PDB entry 7Q4C | electron microscopy, 4.08 A resolution (low resolution: residue-level contacts below are approximate; hydrogen-bond / salt-bridge calls are withheld) | chain A

[Chain A]
Protein: Angiotensin-converting enzyme
Organism: Homo sapiens
Notes: EC 3.2.1.-, 3.4.15.1
Reference sequence: P12821 (ACE_HUMAN); residues 1-1211 here correspond to UniProt positions 30-1240 (UniProt number = residue number + 29)
Sequence (1211 residues; numbered 1 to 1211; the number before each row is that of its first residue):
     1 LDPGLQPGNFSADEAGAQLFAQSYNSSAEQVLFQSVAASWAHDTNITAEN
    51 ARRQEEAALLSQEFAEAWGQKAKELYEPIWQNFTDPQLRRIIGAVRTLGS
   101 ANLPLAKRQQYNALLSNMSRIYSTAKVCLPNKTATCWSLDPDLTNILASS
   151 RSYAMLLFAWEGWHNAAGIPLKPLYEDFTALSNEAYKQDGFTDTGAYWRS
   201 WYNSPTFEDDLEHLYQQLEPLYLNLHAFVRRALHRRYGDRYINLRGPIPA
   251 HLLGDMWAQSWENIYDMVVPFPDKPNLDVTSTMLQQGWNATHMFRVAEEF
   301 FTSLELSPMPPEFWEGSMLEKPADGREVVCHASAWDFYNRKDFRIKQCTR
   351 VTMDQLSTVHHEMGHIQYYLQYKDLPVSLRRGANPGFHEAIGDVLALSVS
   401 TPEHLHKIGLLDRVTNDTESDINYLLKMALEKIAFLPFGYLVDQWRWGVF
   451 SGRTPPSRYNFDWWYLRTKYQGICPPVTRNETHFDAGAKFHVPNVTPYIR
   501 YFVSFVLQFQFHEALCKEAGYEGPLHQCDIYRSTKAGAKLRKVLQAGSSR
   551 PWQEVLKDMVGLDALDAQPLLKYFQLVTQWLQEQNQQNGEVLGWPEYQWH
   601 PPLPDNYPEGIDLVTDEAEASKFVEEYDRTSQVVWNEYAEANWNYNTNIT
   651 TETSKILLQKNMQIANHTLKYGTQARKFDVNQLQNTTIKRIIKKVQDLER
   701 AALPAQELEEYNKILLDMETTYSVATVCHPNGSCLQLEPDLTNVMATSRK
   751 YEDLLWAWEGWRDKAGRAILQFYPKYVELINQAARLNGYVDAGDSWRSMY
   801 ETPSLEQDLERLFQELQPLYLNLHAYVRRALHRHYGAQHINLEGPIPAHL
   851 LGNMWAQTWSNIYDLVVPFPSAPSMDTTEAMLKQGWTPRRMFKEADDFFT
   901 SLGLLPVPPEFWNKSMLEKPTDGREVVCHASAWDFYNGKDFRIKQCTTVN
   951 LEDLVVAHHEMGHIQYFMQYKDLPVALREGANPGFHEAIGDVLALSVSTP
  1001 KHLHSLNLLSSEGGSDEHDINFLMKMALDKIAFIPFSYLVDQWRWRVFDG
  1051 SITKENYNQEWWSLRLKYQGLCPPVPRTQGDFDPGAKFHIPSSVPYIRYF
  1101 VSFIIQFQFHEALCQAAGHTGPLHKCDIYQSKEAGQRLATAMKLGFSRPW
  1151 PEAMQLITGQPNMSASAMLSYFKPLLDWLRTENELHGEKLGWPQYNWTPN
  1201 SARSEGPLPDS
Not modelled in the structure: 1-616, 1202-1211
Cystine bridges: Cys-728/Cys-734, Cys-928/Cys-946, Cys-1114/Cys-1126
Covalent attachments: N-acetylglucosamine (NAG) linked to Asn-648, Asn-666, Asn-685, Asn-731, Asn-913
Differences from the reference sequence: engineered mutation Leu-576 (Pro605 in P12821)
Curated features (UniProtKB/Swiss-Prot):
  - active site: Glu-362 (Proton acceptor 1), His-491 (Proton donor 1), Glu-960 (Proton acceptor 2), His-1089 (Proton donor 2)
  - binding site (chloride): Tyr-202, Arg-500, Arg-762, Tyr-800, Trp-1061, Arg-1065, Arg-1098
  - binding site (Zn(2+)): His-361, His-365, Glu-389, His-959, His-963, Glu-987
  - site: Asn-494 (Not glycosylated), Arg-1137, Leu-1138 (Cleavage), Asn-1196 (Not glycosylated), Arg-1203, Ser-1204 (Cleavage)
  - glycosylation (N-linked (GlcNAc...) asparagine): Asn-9, Asn-25, Asn-45, Asn-82, Asn-117, Asn-131, Asn-289, Asn-416, Asn-480, Asn-648, Asn-666 (complex), Asn-685 (complex), Asn-731, Asn-913, Asn-1162
From the paper describing this entry:
  - post-translational modification sites: Asn-648, Asn-666, Asn-685, Asn-731, Asn-913
  - conformationally variable residues (loop rearrangement): Val-867 to Asp-876
  - allosteric site: Phe-461 to Gln-471, Cys-474, Tyr-597 to His-600 (from molecular simulation)
  - catalytic residues: His-361, Glu-362, His-365, Glu-389 (citing earlier work)
  - mutagenesis - R828H, K1087A, Y1096F: decreased catalytic activity (citing earlier work)
  - mutagenesis - S357V, E431D: decreased binding to N-domain-selective inhibitor (citing earlier work)

[In short]
N-acetylglucosamine is covalently linked to Asn-648, Asn-666, Asn-685, Asn-731 and Asn-913. Curated annotation
(UniProt) lists 4 active-site residues, 7 chloride-binding residues and 6 Zn2+-binding residues. The paper
reports catalytic residues His-361, Glu-362 and His-365 among others; R828H, K1087A and Y1096F reduce
catalytic activity; 5 substitutions were tested in all.
Chain A is Angiotensin-converting enzyme (Homo sapiens); the structure, Local refinement structure of the
C-domain of full-length, monomeric, soluble somatic angiotensin I-converting enzyme, was determined by
electron microscopy (same publication as 7Q3Y, 7Q49, 7Q4D and 7Q4E).
